PDB entry 5EW1 | X-ray diffraction, 2.95 A resolution | chains L and H of the 4 polymer chains in the assembly

[Chain L]
Molecule: thrombin light chain
Source organism: Homo sapiens
Notes: EC 3.4.21.5
UniProt: P00734 (THRB_HUMAN); the construct lacks a stretch of the UniProt sequence, so the offset changes along the chain: -5 to 0 = UniProt 328-333; 1-14 = UniProt 336-349; 15-18 = UniProt 360-363
Amino-acid sequence (36 residues; each row starts with the number of its first residue; a row labelled like 14A-14J holds insertion residues (14A, then the next letters in order); numbers below 1 keep their minus sign (Thr-5 is residue -5)):
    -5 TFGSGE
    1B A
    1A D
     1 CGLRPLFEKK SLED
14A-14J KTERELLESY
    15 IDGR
Disordered / not traced: -5 to 0, 15-18

[Chain H]
Molecule: Thrombin heavy chain
Source organism: Homo sapiens
Notes: EC 3.4.21.5
UniProt: P00734 (THRB_HUMAN); the construct lacks a stretch of the UniProt sequence and is renumbered around it, so the offset changes along the chain: 16-36 = UniProt 364-384; 37-60 = UniProt 386-409; 61-77 = UniProt 419-435; 78-97 = UniProt 437-456; 6 more segments
Amino-acid sequence (259 residues; numbered 16 to 247 plus 30 insertion-coded residues; 3 numbers in that range are skipped by the numbering (no residue carries them; nothing is unmodelled there); the number before each row is that of its first residue; a row labelled like 60A-60I holds insertion residues (60A, then the next letters in order)):
    16 IVEGSDAEIG MSPWQVMLFR K
   36A S
    37 PQELLCGASL ISDRWVLTAA HCLL
60A-60I YPPWDKNFT
    61 ENDLLVRIGK HSRTRYE
   77A R
    78 NIEKISMLEK IYIHPRYNWR
   97A E
    98 NLDRDIALMK LKKPVAFSDY IHPVCLPDRE TA
129A-129C ASL
   130 LQAGYKGRVT GWGNLKET
147A-147G WTANVGK
   150 GQPSVLQVVN LPIVERPVCK DSTRIRITDN MFCAG
  184A Y
   185 KP
186A-186D DEGK
   187 RGDACEGDSG GPFVMKSP
204A-204B FN
   205 NRWYQMGIVS WGE
   219 GC
  221A D
   221 RDGKYGFYTH VFRLKKWIQK VIDQFGE
Disordered / not traced: 147A-147G, 247
Disulfides: Cys42-Cys58, Cys168-Cys182, Cys191-Cys220
Covalently attached groups: compound 0G6 linked to His57, Ser195
Residues lining bound ligands: 0G6 (D-phenylalanyl-N-[(2S,3S)-6-{[amino(iminio)methyl]amino}-1-chloro-2-hydroxyhexan-3-yl]-L-prolinamide): Tyr60A, Glu97A, Asn98, Leu99, Ile174, Asp189, Ala190, Cys191, Glu192, Gly193, Asp194, Val213, Ser214, Trp215, Gly216, Glu217, Gly219, Cys220, Gly226
Reported in the primary citation:
  - conformationally variable residues (helix shift, loop rearrangement): Asp125 to Ala129, Ile162 to Cys182

[Chain L / chain H interface]
Pairs across the interface (55):
  Cys1(L) with Pro120(H); Val121(H); Cys122(H), disulfide; Arg206(H), hydrogen bond (backbone-side chain)
  Asp1A(L) with His119(H), salt bridge; Arg206(H)
  Ala1B(L) with Arg206(H), hydrogen bond (backbone-side chain)
  Gly2(L) with Pro120(H), hydrogen bond (backbone-backbone); Cys122(H); Arg206(H); Trp207(H), hydrogen bond (backbone-backbone)
  Leu3(L) with His119(H), hydrogen bond (backbone-side chain); Arg206(H)
  Arg4(L) with Gly25(H); Met26(H), hydrogen bond (side chain-backbone); Pro28(H); Trp29(H); Arg137(H); Trp207(H)
  Pro5(L) with Ser115(H); Asp116(H); His119(H)
  Leu6(L) with Ile24(H); Asp116(H)
  Phe7(L) with Glu23(H); Ile24(H); Gly25(H); Met26(H), hydrophobic
  Glu8(L) with Lys202(H), salt bridge; Asn205(H); Trp207(H), hydrogen bond
  Asp14(L) with Glu23(H); Met26(H); Arg137(H), salt bridge
  Lys14A(L) with Glu23(H), hydrogen bond (backbone-side chain)
  Thr14B(L) with Arg137(H), hydrogen bond; Asn159(H), hydrogen bond
  Glu14C(L) with Arg137(H); Lys202(H), salt bridge
  Glu14E(L) with Lys135(H), salt bridge; Asn159(H), hydrogen bond; Tyr184A(H), hydrogen bond; Lys186D(H), salt bridge
  Leu14F(L) with Lys135(H); Gly136(H); Asn159(H); Trp207(H), hydrophobic
  Leu14G(L) with Lys202(H)
  Ser14I(L) with Gly133(H); Tyr134(H); Lys135(H), hydrogen bond (side chain-backbone)
  Tyr14J(L) with Tyr134(H), hydrophobic; Lys135(H), hydrogen bond (side chain-backbone); Met201(H); Lys202(H), hydrogen bond (side chain-backbone)
Interface residues without a listed pair, chain L (20 interface residues in all): Lys9
Interface residues without a listed pair, chain H (27 interface residues in all): Tyr117, Pro204
Cross-chain cystine bridges: Cys1(L)-Cys122(H)

[Summary]
20 residues of chain L face 27 of chain H across their interface, with 1 disulfide bond, 15 hydrogen bonds and
6 salt bridges. Polar pairs include Asp1A(L)-His119(H), Glu8(L)-Lys202(H) and Glu14E(L)-Lys135(H). Compound
0G6 is covalently linked to Ser195(H). From the paper: conformational variability at Asp125(H) and Ile162(H).
Here chain L is thrombin light chain and chain H is Thrombin heavy chain, both from Homo sapiens. Entry 5EW1
(Human thrombin sandwiched between two DNA aptamers: HD22 and HD1-deltaT3) was determined by X-ray diffraction
together with 5EW2 from the same study.
